4C2Q - chain A; structure by X-ray diffraction, 2.40 A resolution.

== Chain A ==
Name: Angiotensin-converting enzyme
Source organism: Homo sapiens
Notes: EC 3.2.1.-, 3.4.15.1; fragment: extracellular domain, residues 68-656
Reference sequence: P12821 (ACE_HUMAN); residues 37-625 here correspond to UniProt positions 68-656 (UniProt number = residue number + 31)
Sequence (589 residues; numbered 37 to 625; the number before each row is that of its first residue):
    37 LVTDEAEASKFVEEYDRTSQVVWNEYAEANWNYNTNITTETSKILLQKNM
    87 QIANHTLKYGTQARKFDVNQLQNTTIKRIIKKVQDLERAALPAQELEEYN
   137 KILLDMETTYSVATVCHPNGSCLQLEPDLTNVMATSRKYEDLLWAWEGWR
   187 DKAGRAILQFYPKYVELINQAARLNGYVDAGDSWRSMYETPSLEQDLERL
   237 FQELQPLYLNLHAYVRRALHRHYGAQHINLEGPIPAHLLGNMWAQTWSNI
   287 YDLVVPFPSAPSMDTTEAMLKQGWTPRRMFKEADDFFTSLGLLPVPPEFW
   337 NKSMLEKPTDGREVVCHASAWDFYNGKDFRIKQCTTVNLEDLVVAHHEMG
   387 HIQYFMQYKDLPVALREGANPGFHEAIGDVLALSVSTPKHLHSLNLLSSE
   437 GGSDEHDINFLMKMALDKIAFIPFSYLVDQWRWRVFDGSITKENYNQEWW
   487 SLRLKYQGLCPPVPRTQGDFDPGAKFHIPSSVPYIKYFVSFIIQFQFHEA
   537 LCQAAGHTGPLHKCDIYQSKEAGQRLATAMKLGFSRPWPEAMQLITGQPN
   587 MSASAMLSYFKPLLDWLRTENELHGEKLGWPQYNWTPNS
Not modelled in the structure: 37-39
Cystine bridges: Cys152-Cys158, Cys352-Cys370, Cys538-Cys550
Covalently attached groups: glycan linked to Asn109
Construct notes: engineered mutation Lys522 (Arg553 in P12821)
Metal / ion sites: Zn2+: His383, His387, Glu411 (together with sulfate ion)
Curated features (UniProtKB/Swiss-Prot):
  - binding site (chloride): Tyr200
Reported in the primary citation:
  - contacts within the chain: Glu411-Lys522
  - conformationally variable residues: Tyr224
  - mutagenesis - R522K: decreased binding to chloride
  - mutagenesis - R522K (7-fold): decreased binding to HHL
  - mutagenesis - R522K: decreased catalytic activity
  - mutagenesis - R186H: unchanged binding to chloride
  - mutagenesis - R186H: decreased catalytic activity on AngI
  - mutagenesis - R186H (3-fold): decreased binding to lisinopril
  - catalytic residues: Tyr523 (citing earlier work)

== Overview ==
His383, His387 and Glu411 form the Zn2+ site. From UniProt: chloride-binding residue Tyr200. From the paper:
the catalytic residue Tyr523; R522K reduces binding to chloride.
Chain A is Angiotensin-converting enzyme (Homo sapiens); the structure, Crystal structure of human testis
angiotensin-I converting enzyme mutant R522K, was determined by X-ray diffraction (same publication as 4C2N,
4C2O, 4C2P and 4C2R).
